Entry 2WVW (electron microscopy, 9.00 A resolution (very low resolution: no residue pairs are listed; an interface is given only as per-side residue counts)); this record covers chains A and T of the 24 polymer chains in the assembly.

== Chain A ==
Protein: Ribulose bisphosphate carboxylase large chain
From: Synechococcus elongatus
Notes: EC 4.1.1.39
UniProtKB: P00880 (RBL_SYNP6); residues 4-475 here correspond to UniProt positions 1-472 (UniProt number = residue number - 3)
Chain sequence (472 residues; row label = number of the first residue in the row):
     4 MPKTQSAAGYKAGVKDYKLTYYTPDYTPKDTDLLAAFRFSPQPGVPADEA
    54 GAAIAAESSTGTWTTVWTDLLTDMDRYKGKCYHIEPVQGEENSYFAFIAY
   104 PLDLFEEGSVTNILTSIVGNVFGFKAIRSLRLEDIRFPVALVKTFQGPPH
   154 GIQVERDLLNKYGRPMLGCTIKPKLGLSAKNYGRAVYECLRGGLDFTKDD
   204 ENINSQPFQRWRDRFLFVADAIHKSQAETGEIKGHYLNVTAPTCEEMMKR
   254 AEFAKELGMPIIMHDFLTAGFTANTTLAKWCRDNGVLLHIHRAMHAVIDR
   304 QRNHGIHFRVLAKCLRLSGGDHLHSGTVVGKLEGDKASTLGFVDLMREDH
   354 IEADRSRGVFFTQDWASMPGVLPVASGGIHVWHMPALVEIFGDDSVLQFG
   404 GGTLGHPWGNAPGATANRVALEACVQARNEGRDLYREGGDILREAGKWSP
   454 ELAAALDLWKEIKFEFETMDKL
Unresolved in the structure: 4-8
Swiss-Prot annotation at these positions:
  - motif: Glu464 to Glu470 (Interacts with RbcX2)
  - active site (Proton acceptor): Lys175, His294
  - binding site (substrate): Asn123, Thr173, Lys177, Arg295, His327, Ser379
  - binding site (Mg(2+)): Lys201, Asp203, Glu204
  - site: Lys334 (Transition state stabilizer)
  - modified residue: Lys201 (N6-carboxylysine)

== Chain T ==
Protein: Rbcx protein
From: Anabaena SP. ca
UniProtKB: Q44212 (Q44212_9NOST); residues 1-135 here = UniProt positions 1-135
Chain sequence (155 residues; row label = number of the first residue in the row; numbers below 1 keep their minus sign (Met-19 is residue -19)):
   -19 MGSSHHHHHHSSGLVPRGSHMNLKQIAKDTAKTLQSYLTYQALRTVLAQL
    31 GETNPPLALWLHNFSAGKVQDGEKYIEELFLEKPDLALRIMTVREHIAEE
    81 IAEFLPEMVVTGIQQANMEKRRQHLERMTQVSLSHPSPESEQQQFSDPDW
   131 DNLAS
Unresolved in the structure: -19 to 0, 106-135
Swiss-Prot annotation at these positions:
  - mutagenesis: Tyr17 to Tyr20 (No longer prevents RbcL-GroEL association), Gln29 (Q29A: No longer prevents RbcL-GroEL association)

== How chain A and chain T interact ==
At this resolution (9 A) residue pairs are not listed: 7 residues of chain A and 4 of chain T lie at the interface.

== In short ==
The interface between chain A and chain T involves 7 residues on one side and 4 on the other. Curated
annotation (UniProt) lists active-site residues Lys175(A) and His294(A), 6 substrate-binding residues and 3
Mg2+-binding residues on chain A; 5 mutagenesis sites on chain T.
Here chain A is Ribulose bisphosphate carboxylase large chain (Synechococcus elongatus) and chain T is Rbcx
protein (Anabaena SP. ca). Entry 2WVW (Cryo-EM structure of the RbcL-RbcX complex) was determined by electron
microscopy, deposited together with 3HYB.
